4XVL - chains A and T of the 3 polymer chains in the assembly; structure by X-ray diffraction, 3.30 A resolution.

Chain A:
Name: DNA polymerase nu
From: Homo sapiens
Notes: EC 2.7.7.7; fragment: catalytic core
Reference sequence: Q7Z5Q5 (DPOLN_HUMAN); residues 194-859 here = UniProt positions 194-859
Amino-acid sequence (666 residues; row label = number of the first residue in the row):
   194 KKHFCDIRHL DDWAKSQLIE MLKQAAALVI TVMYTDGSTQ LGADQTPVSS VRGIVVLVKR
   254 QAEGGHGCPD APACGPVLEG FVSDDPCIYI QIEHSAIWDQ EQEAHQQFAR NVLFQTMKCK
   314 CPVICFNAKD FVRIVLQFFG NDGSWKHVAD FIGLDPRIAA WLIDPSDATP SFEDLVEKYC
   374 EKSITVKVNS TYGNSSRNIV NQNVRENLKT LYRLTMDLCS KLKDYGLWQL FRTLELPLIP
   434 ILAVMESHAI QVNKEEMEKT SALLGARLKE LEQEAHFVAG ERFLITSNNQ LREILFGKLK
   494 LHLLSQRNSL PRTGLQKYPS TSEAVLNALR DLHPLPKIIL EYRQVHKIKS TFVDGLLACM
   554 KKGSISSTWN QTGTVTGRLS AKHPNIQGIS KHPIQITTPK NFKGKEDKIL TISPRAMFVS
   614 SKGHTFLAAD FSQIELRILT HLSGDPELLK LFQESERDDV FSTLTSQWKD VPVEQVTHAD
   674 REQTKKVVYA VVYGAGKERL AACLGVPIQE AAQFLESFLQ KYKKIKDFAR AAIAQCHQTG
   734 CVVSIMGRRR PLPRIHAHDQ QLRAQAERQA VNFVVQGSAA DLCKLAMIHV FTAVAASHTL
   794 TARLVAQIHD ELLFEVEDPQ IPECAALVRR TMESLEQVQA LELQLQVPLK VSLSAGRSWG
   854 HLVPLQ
Not modelled in the structure: 256-266, 499-510, 594-600
Reported in the primary citation:
  - contacts within the chain: Tyr682-Arg692 (hydrogen bond)
  - mutagenesis - Y682F: decreased catalytic activity (citing earlier work)
  - mutagenesis - E675R: decreased catalytic activity
  - mutagenesis - K679A: unchanged catalytic activity
  - specificity-determining residues: Lys679

Chain T:
Molecule: 10-nt DNA strand
Sequence (10 nucleotides; row label = number of the first residue in the row):
     2 CGTAGCGTCA

Chain A / chain T interface:
Pairs across the interface - 34 pairs, chain A then chain T:
  Leu477(A) with DT9(T), sugar contact; DC10(T), phosphate contact
  Thr479(A) with DG8(T), phosphate contact; DT9(T), hydrogen bond to the phosphate
  Ser480(A) with DT9(T), hydrogen bond to the phosphate; DC10(T), hydrogen bond to the phosphate
  Asn482(A) with DC10(T), sugar contact
  Gln483(A) with DC10(T), hydrogen bond to the phosphate
  His539(A) with DG8(T), sugar contact
  Ser543(A) with DC7(T), hydrogen bond to the phosphate; DG8(T), phosphate contact
  Thr544(A) with DC7(T), sugar contact
  Gly548(A) with DC7(T), phosphate contact
  Gly566(A) with DT4(T), phosphate contact
  Thr567(A) with DT4(T), phosphate contact
  Val568(A) with DT4(T), hydrogen bond to the phosphate
  Thr569(A) with DG3(T), sugar contact; DT4(T), phosphate contact
  Ser573(A) with DT4(T), phosphate contact; DA5(T), phosphate contact
  Ala574(A) with DA5(T), sugar contact
  Lys575(A) with DG6(T), phosphate contact
  His576(A) with DG6(T), hydrogen bond to the phosphate
  Asn578(A) with DA5(T), hydrogen bond to the sugar; DG6(T), phosphate contact
  Tyr686(A) with DC2(T), sugar contact
  Gly687(A) with DC2(T), base contact
  Ala688(A) with DC2(T), base contact
  Arg743(A) with DG3(T), salt bridge to the phosphate
  Arg761(A) with DC2(T), salt bridge to the phosphate
  Gln762(A) with DC2(T), phosphate contact; DG3(T), hydrogen bond to the phosphate
  Asn765(A) with DC2(T), sugar contact
  Gln769(A) with DC2(T), base contact
Interface residues without a listed pair, chain A (30 interface residues in all): Lys540, Arg571, Pro577, Gln758

Overview:
Chain A and chain T form an interface of 30 and 9 residues respectively, with 9 hydrogen bonds and 2 salt
bridges. Among the polar pairs are Asn578(A)-DA5(T), Thr479(A)-DT9(T) and Ser480(A)-DT9(T). The paper reports
that Y682F and E675R of chain A reduce catalytic activity; the specificity determinant Lys679(A).
Here chain A is DNA polymerase nu (Homo sapiens) and chain T is a 10-nt DNA strand. Entry 4XVL (Binary complex
of human polymerase nu and DNA with the finger domain open) was determined by X-ray diffraction together with
4XVI, 4XVK and 4XVM from the same study.
